PDB entry 1NA1 | X-ray diffraction, 3.30 A resolution | chains B and C of the 4 polymer chains in the assembly

# Chain B
Name: Coat protein VP2
From: Human rhinovirus 14
UniProt: P03303 (POLG_HRV14); residues 1-262 here correspond to UniProt positions 70-331 (UniProt number = residue number + 69)
Amino-acid sequence (262 residues; each row starts with the number of its first residue):
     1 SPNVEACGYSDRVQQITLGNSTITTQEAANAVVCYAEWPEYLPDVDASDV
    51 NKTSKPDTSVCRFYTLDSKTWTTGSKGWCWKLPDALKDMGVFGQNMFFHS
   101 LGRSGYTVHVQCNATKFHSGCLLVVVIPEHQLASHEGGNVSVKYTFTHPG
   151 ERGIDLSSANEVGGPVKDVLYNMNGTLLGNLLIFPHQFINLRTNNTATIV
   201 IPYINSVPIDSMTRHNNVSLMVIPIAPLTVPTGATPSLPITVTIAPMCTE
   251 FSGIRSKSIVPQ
Unresolved in the structure: 1-7
UniProt features mapped onto this chain:
  - site: Gln262 (Cleavage)

# Chain C
Name: Coat protein VP3
From: Human rhinovirus 14
UniProt: P03303 (POLG_HRV14); residues 1-236 here correspond to UniProt positions 332-567 (UniProt number = residue number + 331)
Amino-acid sequence (236 residues; row label = number of the first residue in the row):
     1 GLPTTTLPGSGQFLTTDDRQSPSALPNYEPTPRIHIPGKVHNLLEIIQVD
    51 TLIPMNNTHTKDEVNSYLIPLNANRQNEQVFGTNLFIGDGVFKTTLLGEI
   101 VQYYTHWSGSLRFSLMYTGPALSSAKLILAYTPPGARGPQDRREAMLGTH
   151 VVWDIGLQSTIVMTIPWTSGVQFRYTDPDTYTSAGFLSCWYQTSLILPPE
   201 TTGQVYLLSFISACPDFKLRLMKDTQTISQTVALTE
Small-molecule neighbours: win63843 (W11; 3-{3,5-dimethyl-4-[3-(3-methyl-isoxazol-5-yl)-propoxy]-phenyl}-5-trifluoromethyl-[1,2,4]oxadiazole): Leu14, Ala24, Leu25, Leu221
UniProt features mapped onto this chain:
  - region: Ala233 to Glu236 (Amphipathic alpha-helix)

# Chain B / chain C interface
Residue-residue contacts (60; chain B residue first):
  Arg12(B) - Leu157(C)
  Tyr35(B) - Gly38(C)
  Glu37(B) - His35(C)  salt bridge
  Glu37(B) - Pro37(C)
  Asp46(B) - Arg33(C)
  Asp46(B) - Ile34(C)
  Asp46(B) - His35(C)  hydrogen bond (side chain-backbone)
  Lys116(B) - Pro120(C)
  Lys116(B) - Ala121(C)  hydrogen bond (backbone-backbone)
  Lys116(B) - Leu122(C)  hydrogen bond (backbone-backbone)
  Phe117(B) - Pro120(C)
  Phe117(B) - Leu122(C)  hydrophobic
  Phe117(B) - Pro199(C)
  Phe117(B) - Thr201(C)
  His118(B) - Pro120(C)
  Ser119(B) - Thr118(C)
  Ser119(B) - Pro120(C)
  Asn139(B) - Glu236(C)  hydrogen bond (side chain-backbone)
  Leu170(B) - Asp62(C)
  Leu170(B) - Glu63(C)
  Leu170(B) - Val64(C)
  Tyr171(B) - Asp62(C)  hydrogen bond
  Leu177(B) - Tyr67(C)
  Leu177(B) - Thr94(C)
  Leu178(B) - Val64(C)  hydrophobic
  Gly179(B) - Thr51(C)
  Gly179(B) - Leu52(C)  hydrogen bond (backbone-backbone)
  Gly179(B) - Tyr67(C)  hydrogen bond (backbone-side chain)
  Asn180(B) - Thr51(C)  hydrogen bond
  Asn180(B) - Thr94(C)  hydrogen bond (side chain-backbone)
  Asn180(B) - Thr95(C)
  Asn180(B) - Leu96(C)  hydrogen bond (side chain-backbone)
  Leu182(B) - Asp50(C)
  Leu182(B) - Thr51(C)
  Leu182(B) - Phe210(C)  hydrophobic
  Ile183(B) - Val49(C)  hydrophobic
  Ile183(B) - Leu96(C)  hydrophobic
  Phe188(B) - Phe210(C)  hydrophobic
  Asn190(B) - Tyr117(C)
  Asn190(B) - Thr118(C)
  Arg192(B) - Tyr117(C)
  Arg192(B) - Gly119(C)  hydrogen bond (side chain-backbone)
  Arg192(B) - Pro120(C)
  Arg192(B) - Ala121(C)
  Arg192(B) - Gly156(C)  hydrogen bond (side chain-backbone)
  Thr193(B) - Ser159(C)
  Tyr203(B) - Pro37(C)
  Ile204(B) - Pro37(C)  hydrophobic
  Asn205(B) - Ile36(C)
  Ser206(B) - Ile34(C)
  Val207(B) - Ile34(C)
  Pro208(B) - Ile34(C)
  Ile225(B) - Val64(C)
  Ile225(B) - Leu68(C)
  Ala226(B) - Leu68(C)  hydrophobic
  Ala226(B) - Thr118(C)
  Pro227(B) - Leu68(C)
  Pro231(B) - Glu200(C)
  Thr232(B) - Glu200(C)  hydrogen bond (backbone-backbone)
  Thr232(B) - Thr202(C)
Interface residues without a listed pair, chain B (39 interface residues in all): Glu40, Gly120, Cys121, Val169, Pro202, Pro224, Thr229
Interface residues without a listed pair, chain C (41 interface residues in all): Ile46, Met116, Ser123, Ile155, Pro198, Gln204, Tyr206, Leu208

# Overview
Chain B and chain C form an interface of 39 and 41 residues respectively; the contacts include 13 hydrogen
bonds and 1 salt bridge. Polar pairs include Glu37(B)-His35(C), Asp46(B)-His35(C) and Asn139(B)-Glu236(C).
Chain C binds win63843.
Here chain B is Coat protein VP2 and chain C is Coat protein VP3, both from Human rhinovirus 14. Entry 1NA1
(The structure of HRV14 when complexed with Pleconaril) was determined by X-ray diffraction, deposited
together with 1NCQ, 1NCR, 1ND2 and 1ND3.
